2DSV - chain A; structure by X-ray diffraction, 2.54 A resolution.

# Chain A
Protein: Chitinase-3-like protein 1
Source organism: Ovis aries
Reference sequence: Q6TMG6 (CH3L1_SHEEP); the author numbering skips numbers that UniProt does not, so the offset changes along the chain: 1-210 = UniProt 1-210; 212-362 = UniProt 211-361
Sequence (361 residues; each row starts with the number of its first residue; note: 1 number in that range is skipped by the numbering (no residue carries it; nothing is unmodelled there)):
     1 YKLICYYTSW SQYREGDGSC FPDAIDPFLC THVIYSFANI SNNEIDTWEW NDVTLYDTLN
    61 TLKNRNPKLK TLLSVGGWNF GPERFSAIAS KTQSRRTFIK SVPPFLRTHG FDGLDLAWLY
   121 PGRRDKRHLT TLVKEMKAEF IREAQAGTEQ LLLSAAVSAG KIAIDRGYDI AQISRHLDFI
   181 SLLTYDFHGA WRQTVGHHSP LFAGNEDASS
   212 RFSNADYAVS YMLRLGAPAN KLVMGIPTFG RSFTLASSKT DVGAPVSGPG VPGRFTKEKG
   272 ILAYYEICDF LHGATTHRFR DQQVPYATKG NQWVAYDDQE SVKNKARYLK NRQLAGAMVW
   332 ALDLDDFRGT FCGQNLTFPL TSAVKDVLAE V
Curated features (UniProtKB/Swiss-Prot):
  - region: Q303 to A317 (Important for AKT1 activation and IL8 production)
  - binding site (chitin): E49, W50, G76 to N79, Y120, L183 to D186, R242, W331
  - glycosylation (N-linked (GlcNAc...) asparagine): N39, N346
Cystine bridges: C5-C30, C279-C343
Covalently attached groups: N-acetylglucosamine (NAG) linked to N39

# In short
UniProt lists 13 chitin-binding residues.
Chain A is Chitinase-3-like protein 1 (Ovis aries); the structure, Interactions of protective signalling
factor with chitin-like polysaccharide: Crystal structure of the complex between signalling protein ..., was
determined by X-ray diffraction (same publication as 2DSW, 2DSU and 2G41).
